2W2C - chains H and I of the 14 polymer chains in the assembly; structure by X-ray diffraction, 2.70 A resolution.

# Chain H (and I)
Molecule: Calcium/calmodulin-dependent protein kinase type II delta chain
From: Homo sapiens
Notes: EC 2.7.11.17; fragment: oligomerisation domain, residues 334-475; chain I of this document is another copy of the same molecule, construct and numbering; everything in this record applies to it too
Reference sequence: Q13557 (KCC2D_HUMAN); residues 334-475 here = UniProt positions 334-475
Chain sequence (144 residues; each row starts with the number of its first residue):
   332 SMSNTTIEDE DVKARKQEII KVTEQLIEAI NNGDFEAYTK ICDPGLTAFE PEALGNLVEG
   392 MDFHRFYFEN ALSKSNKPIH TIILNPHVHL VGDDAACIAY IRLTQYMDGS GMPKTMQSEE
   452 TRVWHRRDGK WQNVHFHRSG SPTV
Not modelled in the structure: 332-338, 405-406, 472-475 (chain I: 332-337, 403-408, 472-475)
UniProt features mapped onto this chain:
  - modified residue: Thr336 (Phosphothreonine), Thr337 (Phosphothreonine), Ser404 (Phosphoserine)

# Interface between chain H and chain I
Pairs across the interface - 28 pairs, chain H then chain I:
  Glu383(H) with Thr446(I)
  Leu385(H) with Thr446(I); Met447(I), hydrophobic; Gln448(I), hydrogen bond (backbone-side chain)
  Asn387(H) with Leu415(I); Ile432(I); Leu434(I); Gln448(I), hydrogen bond
  Val389(H) with Leu434(I), hydrophobic
  Asp393(H) with His411(I), salt bridge; Ile413(I)
  Phe394(H) with Ile413(I), hydrophobic; Leu434(I), hydrophobic; Gln436(I), hydrogen bond (backbone-side chain); Thr446(I)
  Phe397(H) with Pro409(I); Ile410(I); His411(I); Gln436(I); Tyr437(I), hydrophobic; Met438(I), hydrophobic; Pro444(I), hydrophobic
  Tyr398(H) with Gln436(I); Pro444(I), hydrophobic; Lys445(I); Thr446(I), hydrogen bond
  Asn401(H) with Pro409(I); Met438(I)
Other interface residues (no listed pair), chain H (11 interface residues in all): Leu388, Ala402
Other interface residues (no listed pair), chain I (16 interface residues in all): Thr412

# Overview
The interface between chain H and chain I involves 11 residues on one side and 16 on the other, with 4
hydrogen bonds and 1 salt bridge. Polar pairs include Asp393(H)-His411(I), Leu385(H)-Gln448(I) and
Asn387(H)-Gln448(I).
Both chains are Calcium/calmodulin-dependent protein kinase type II delta chain (Homo sapiens). Entry 2W2C
(Structure of the tetradecameric oligomerisation domain of calcium- calmodulin dependent protein kinase II
delta) was determined by X-ray diffraction (same publication as 2WEL, 2VZ6, 2VN9, 2V7O and 2UX0).
